PDB entry 5X5L | X-ray diffraction, 2.75 A resolution | chains B and C of the 10 polymer chains in the assembly

[Chain B]
Molecule: AdeR
Organism: Acinetobacter baumannii
Notes: fragment: DNA-binding (UNP 139-247)
UniProt: E1A0Z5 (E1A0Z5_ACIBA); numbering as in UniProt (aligned over 139-247)
Sequence (109 residues; numbered 139 to 247; the number before each row is that of its first residue):
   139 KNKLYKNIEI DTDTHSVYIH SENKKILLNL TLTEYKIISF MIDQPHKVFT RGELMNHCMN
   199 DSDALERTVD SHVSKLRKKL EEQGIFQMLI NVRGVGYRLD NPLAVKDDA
Not modelled in the structure: 139, 148-149, 157-163, 244-247
Reported in the primary citation:
  - binding site for the 25-nt DNA strand: Arg205, Ser212, Arg215, Arg231, Tyr235
  - binding site for the 25-nt DNA strand (chain C): Ser209
  - specificity-determining residues: Arg205, Asp208, Ser209, Lys213, Arg231
  - mutagenesis - R231A: abolished binding to intercistronic DNA
  - binding site for the 25-nt DNA strand: Arg205, Asp208, Lys213, Arg231

[Chain C]
Molecule: 25-nt DNA strand
Sequence (25 nucleotides; numbered 1 to 25; the number before each row is that of its first residue):
     1 TAAAGTGTGG AGTAAGTGTG GAGAA
Not modelled in the structure: 25

[Interface between chain B and chain C]
Residue-residue contacts (22; chain B residue first):
  Arg189(B) - DG16(C)  salt bridge to the phosphate
  Arg205(B) - DA15(C)  sugar contact
  Arg205(B) - DG16(C)  salt bridge to the phosphate
  Asp208(B) - DG16(C)  sugar contact
  Asp208(B) - DT17(C)  base contact
  Ser209(B) - DT19(C)  base contact
  Ser212(B) - DG18(C)  hydrogen bond to the phosphate
  Lys213(B) - DT19(C)  base contact
  Lys213(B) - DG20(C)  hydrogen bond to the base
  Lys213(B) - DG21(C)  base contact
  Arg215(B) - DT17(C)  salt bridge to the phosphate
  Arg215(B) - DG18(C)  salt bridge to the phosphate
  Lys216(B) - DG18(C)  salt bridge to the phosphate
  Asn229(B) - DG16(C)  hydrogen bond to the phosphate
  Asn229(B) - DT17(C)  phosphate contact
  Arg231(B) - DA14(C)  hydrogen bond to the base
  Arg231(B) - DA15(C)  hydrogen bond to the sugar
  Arg231(B) - DG16(C)  phosphate contact
  Gly232(B) - DA15(C)  phosphate contact
  Gly232(B) - DG16(C)  hydrogen bond to the phosphate
  Tyr235(B) - DG16(C)  sugar contact
  Tyr235(B) - DT17(C)  hydrogen bond to the phosphate
Other interface residues (no listed pair), chain B (15 interface residues in all): Glu219, Val230, Val233

[In short]
Chain B and chain C form an interface of 15 and 8 residues respectively; the contacts include 7 hydrogen bonds
and 5 salt bridges. Among the polar pairs are Lys213(B)-DG20(C), Arg231(B)-DA14(C) and Arg231(B)-DA15(C). From
the paper: a binding site for the 25-nt DNA strand at Arg205(B), Ser212(B) and Arg215(B) among others; R231A
of chain B abolishes binding to intercistronic DNA.
Chain B is AdeR (Acinetobacter baumannii) and chain C is a 25-nt DNA strand; the structure, Crystal structure
of response regulator AdeR DNA binding domain in complex with an intercistronic region, was determined by
X-ray diffraction together with 5X5J and 5XJP from the same study.
